Entry 6BFJ (X-ray diffraction, 1.54 A resolution); this record covers chains A and C of the 3 polymer chains in the assembly.

== Chain A ==
Molecule: Caspase-3
Organism: Homo sapiens
Notes: EC 3.4.22.56; engineered mutation(s): T245D
UniProt: P42574 (CASP3_HUMAN); residues 1-175 here = UniProt positions 1-175
Chain sequence (175 residues; numbered 1 to 175; the number before each row is that of its first residue):
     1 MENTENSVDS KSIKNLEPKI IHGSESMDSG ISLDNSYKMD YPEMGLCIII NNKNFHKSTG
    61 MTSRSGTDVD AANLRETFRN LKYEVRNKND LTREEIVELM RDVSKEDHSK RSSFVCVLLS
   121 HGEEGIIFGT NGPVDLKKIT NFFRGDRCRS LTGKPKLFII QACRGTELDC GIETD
Not modelled in the structure: 1-28, 175
UniProt features mapped onto this chain:
  - active site: His121, Cys163
  - modified residue: Met1 (N-acetylmethionine), Lys11 (N6-acetyllysine), Ser26 (Phosphoserine), Cys163 (S-nitrosocysteine)
  - mutagenesis: Asp9 (D9A: In P3-D3A mutant; abolished cleavage and activation, leading to prevent thiol protease activity; when associated with A-28 and A-175), Asp28 (D28A: In P3-D3A mutant; abolished cleavage and activation, leading to prevent thiol protease activity; when associated with A-9 and A-175), Asp175 (D175A: In P3-D3A mutant; abolished cleavage and activation, leading to prevent thiol protease activity; when associated with A-9 and A-28)
From the paper describing this entry:
  - post-translational modification sites: Ser150, Thr152, Thr174 (citing earlier work)
  - allosteric site: Ser150 (citing earlier work)
  - allosteric site: Thr152
  - catalytic residues: His121, Cys163 (citing earlier work)

== Chain C ==
Molecule: Ac-Asp-Glu-Val-Asp-CMK
Chain sequence (6 residues; each row starts with the number of its first residue):
     1 XDEVDX
Modified / non-standard residues: ACE (acetyl group) at position 1; 0QE (chloromethane) at position 6

== Chain A / chain C interface ==
Contacting residue pairs (8; chain A residue first):
  Arg64(A) with Asp5(C), salt bridge
  Ser120(A) with Asp5(C)
  His121(A) with Asp5(C), hydrogen bond (side chain-backbone); 0QE_6(C)
  Gly122(A) with Asp5(C), hydrogen bond (backbone-backbone)
  Gln161(A) with Asp5(C), hydrogen bond
  Cys163(A) with Asp5(C), hydrogen bond (side chain-backbone); 0QE_6(C)
Other interface residues (no listed pair), chain A (9 interface residues in all): Ser63, Ser65, Ala162
Other interface residues (no listed pair), chain C (4 interface residues in all): Glu3, Val4

== Overview ==
Chain A and chain C form an interface of 9 and 4 residues respectively, with 4 hydrogen bonds and 1 salt
bridge. Polar pairs include Arg64(A)-Asp5(C), His121(A)-Asp5(C) and Gln161(A)-Asp5(C). The paper reports
catalytic residues His121(A) and Cys163(A); an allosteric site at Ser150(A) and Thr152(A).
Chain A is Caspase-3 (Homo sapiens) and chain C is Ac-Asp-Glu-Val-Asp-CMK; the structure, Caspase-3 Mutant -
T245D,S249D, was determined by X-ray diffraction, deposited together with 6BDV, 6BFK, 6BFL, 6BFO, 6BG0, 6BG1
and 7 further entries.
